1VBE - chains 0 and 4 of the 5 polymer chains in the assembly; structure by X-ray diffraction, 2.80 A resolution.

== Chain 0 ==
Name: Poliovirus type 3
Organism: Poliovirus type 3 (strains P3/LEON/37 AND P3/LEON 12A[1]B)
Notes: engineered mutation(s): CHAIN 1, F124L, F134L
Amino-acid sequence (4 residues; row label = number of the first residue in the row):
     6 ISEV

== Chain 4 ==
Name: Poliovirus type 3
Organism: Poliovirus type 3 (strains P3/LEON/37 AND P3/LEON 12A[1]B)
Notes: engineered mutation(s): CHAIN 1, F124L, F134L
UniProt: P03302 (POLG_POL3L); residues 2-69 here correspond to UniProt positions 1-68 (UniProt number = residue number - 1)
Amino-acid sequence (68 residues; numbered 2 to 69; the number before each row is that of its first residue):
     2 GAQVSSQKVGAHENSNRAYGGSTINYTTINYYKDSASNAASKQDYSQDPS
    52 KFTEPLKDVLIKTAPALN
Disordered / not traced: 17-22

== How chain 0 and chain 4 interact ==
Contacting residue pairs (8):
  Ile6(0) - Ala3(4)
  Ser7(0) - Ala3(4)  hydrogen bond (backbone-backbone)
  Ser7(0) - Gln4(4)  hydrogen bond (backbone-side chain)
  Ser7(0) - Val5(4)  hydrogen bond (backbone-backbone)
  Glu8(0) - Val5(4)
  Val9(0) - Gln4(4)
  Val9(0) - Val5(4)  hydrogen bond (backbone-backbone)
  Val9(0) - Ser6(4)
Other interface residues (no listed pair), chain 4 (7 interface residues in all): Ser7, Asn26, Gln44

== In short ==
4 residues of chain 0 face 7 of chain 4 across their interface, with 4 hydrogen bonds. Among the polar pairs
are Ser7(0)-Gln4(4), Ser7(0)-Ala3(4) and Ser7(0)-Val5(4).
Chain 0 is Poliovirus type 3 and chain 4 is Poliovirus type 3, both from Poliovirus type 3 (strains P3/LEON/37
AND P3/LEON 12A[1]B); the structure, Poliovirus (type 3, sabin strain, mutant 242-H2) complexed with R78206,
was determined by X-ray diffraction (same publication as 1VBA, 1VBB, 1VBC and 1VBD).
